Entry 5QCN (X-ray diffraction, 2.30 A resolution); this record covers chain A.

Chain A:
Protein: Coagulation factor XI
From: Homo sapiens
Notes: EC 3.4.21.27; fragment: heavy chain
UniProt: P03951 (FA11_HUMAN); the construct lacks a stretch of the UniProt sequence and is renumbered around it, so the offset changes along the chain: 16-36 = UniProt 388-408; 37-58 = UniProt 411-432; 59-65 = UniProt 435-441; 66-143 = UniProt 444-521; 3 more segments
Chain sequence (244 residues; numbered 16 to 251 plus 9 insertion-coded residues; 1 number in that range is skipped by the numbering (no residue carries it; nothing is unmodelled there); the number before each row is that of its first residue; a row labelled like 36A-36B holds insertion residues (36A, then the next letters in order)):
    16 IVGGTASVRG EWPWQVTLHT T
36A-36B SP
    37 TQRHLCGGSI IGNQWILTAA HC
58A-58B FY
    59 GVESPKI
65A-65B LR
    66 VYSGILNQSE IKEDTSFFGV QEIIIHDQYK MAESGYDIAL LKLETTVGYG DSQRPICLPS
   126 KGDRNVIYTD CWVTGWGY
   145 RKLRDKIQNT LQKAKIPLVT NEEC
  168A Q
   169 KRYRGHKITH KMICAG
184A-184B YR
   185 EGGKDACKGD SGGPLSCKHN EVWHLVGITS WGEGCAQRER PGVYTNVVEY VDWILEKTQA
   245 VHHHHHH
Unresolved in the structure: 246-251
Construct notes: conflict Gly113 (Asn491 in P03951), Gly115 (Thr493 in P03951); expression tag (246-251)
Disulfides: Cys42-Cys58, Cys136-Cys201, Cys168-Cys182, Cys191-Cys219
Ligand contacts: BVM (4-[[(1S)-2-[(E)-3-[5-chloranyl-2-(1,2,3,4-tetrazol-1-yl)phenyl]prop-2-enoyl]-5-[(3S)-3-ethoxycarbonylpiperidin-1-yl]carbonyl-3,4-dihydro-1H-isoquinolin-1-yl]carbonylamino]benzoic acid): Arg39, His40, Leu41, Cys42, His57, Cys58, Tyr143, Leu147, Ile151, Asp189, Ala190, Cys191, Lys192, Gly193, Asp194, Ser195, Thr213, Ser214, Trp215, Gly216, Gly218, Cys219, Gly226, Val227, Tyr228
UniProt features mapped onto this chain:
  - active site (Charge relay system): His57, Asp102, Ser195
  - binding site (heparin): Lys169 to Arg172
  - glycosylation: Asn72 (N-linked (GlcNAc...) (complex) asparagine)

In short:
Bound to chain A: compound BVM. UniProt lists 3 active-site residues and 4 heparin-binding residues.
Chain A is Coagulation factor XI (Homo sapiens); the structure, FACTOR XIA IN COMPLEX WITH THE INHIBITOR
4-[[(1S)-2-[(E)-3-[5-chloranyl-2-(1,2,3,4-tetrazol-1-yl)phenyl]prop-2-enoyl]-5-[(3S)-3-ethoxycarbonylpiperidin-1-yl]carbonyl-3,4-dihydro-1H-isoquinolin-1-yl]carbonylamino]benzoic
acid, was determined by X-ray diffraction together with 5QCK, 5QCL and 5QCM from the same study.
